1AGW - chain A; structure by X-ray diffraction, 2.40 A resolution.

Chain A:
Name: Fgf receptor 1
From: Homo sapiens
Notes: EC 2.7.1.112; fragment: tyrosine kinase domain; engineered mutation(s): L457V, C488A, C584S
Reference sequence: P11362 (FGFR1_HUMAN); residue numbers follow UniProt; this construct covers 456-765
Chain sequence (310 residues; row label = number of the first residue in the row):
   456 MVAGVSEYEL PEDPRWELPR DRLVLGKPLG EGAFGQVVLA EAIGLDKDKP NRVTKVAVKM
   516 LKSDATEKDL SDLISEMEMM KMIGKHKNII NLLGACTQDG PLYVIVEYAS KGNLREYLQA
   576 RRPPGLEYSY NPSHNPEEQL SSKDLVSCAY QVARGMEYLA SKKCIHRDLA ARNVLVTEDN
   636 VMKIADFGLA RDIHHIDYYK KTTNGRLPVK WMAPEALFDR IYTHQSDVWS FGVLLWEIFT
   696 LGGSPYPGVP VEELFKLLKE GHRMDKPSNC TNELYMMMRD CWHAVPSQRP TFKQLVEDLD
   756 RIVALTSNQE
Disordered / not traced: 456-463, 486-490, 501-504, 580-591, 763-765
Differences from the reference sequence: conflict Val457 (Leu in P11362), Ala488 (Cys in P11362), Ser584 (Cys in P11362)
Swiss-Prot annotation at these positions:
  - active site: Asp623 (Proton acceptor)
  - binding site (ATP): Leu484 to Gly487, Phe489, Gly490, Lys514, Glu562 to Ala564, Asn568, Arg627, Asp641
  - modified residue (Phosphotyrosine): Tyr463, Tyr583, Tyr585, Tyr653, Tyr654, Tyr730
  - natural variant: Arg470 (R470L: In HH2), Pro483 (P483T: In HH2), Gly490 (G490R: In HRTFDS), Ala520 (A520T: In HH2), Ile538 (I538V: In HH2), Asn546 (N546K: In ECCL), Val607 (V607M: In HH2), Lys618 (K618N: In HH2), His621 (H621R: In HH2), Arg622 (R622G: In HH2; R622Q: In HH2), Asp623 (D623Y: In HRTFDS), Arg627 (R627T: In HRTFDS), 16 further natural variant entries in UniProt
  - mutagenesis: Lys514 (K514A: Loss of kinase activity), Arg577 (R577E: Strongly reduced autophosphorylation in response to FGF signaling. No effect on in vitro kinase activity), Arg609 (R609V: Abolishes interaction with PLCG1), Asp623 (D623A: Loss of kinase activity), Tyr653 (Y653F: No effect on kinase activity. Loss of autophosphorylation and kinase activity; when associated with F-654), Tyr654 (Y654F: Reduced kinase activity. Loss of autophosphorylation and kinase activity; when associated with F-653), Asp755 (D755V: Abolishes interaction with PLCG1)
Ligand contacts: su4984 (SU2; 3-[4-(1-formylpiperazin-4-yl)-benzylidenyl]-2-indolinone): Leu484, Val492, Ala512, Lys514, Ile545, Val561, Glu562, Tyr563, Ala564, Ser565, Lys566, Gly567, Leu630

Overview:
Ligands of chain A: su4984. Curated annotation (UniProt) lists active-site residue Asp623, 13 ATP-binding
residues and 7 mutagenesis sites.
Chain A is Fgf receptor 1 (Homo sapiens); the structure, Crystal structure of the tyrosine kinase domain of
fibroblast growth factor receptor 1 in complex with ..., was determined by X-ray diffraction together with
1FGI from the same study.
